PDB entry 2VDI | X-ray diffraction, 2.65 A resolution | chains G and O of the 16 polymer chains in the assembly

# Chain G
Name: Ribulose bisphosphate carboxylase large chain
Organism: Chlamydomonas reinhardtii
Notes: EC 4.1.1.39
Reference sequence: P00877 (RBL_CHLRE); residue numbers follow UniProt; this construct covers 1-475
Amino-acid sequence (475 residues; each row starts with the number of its first residue):
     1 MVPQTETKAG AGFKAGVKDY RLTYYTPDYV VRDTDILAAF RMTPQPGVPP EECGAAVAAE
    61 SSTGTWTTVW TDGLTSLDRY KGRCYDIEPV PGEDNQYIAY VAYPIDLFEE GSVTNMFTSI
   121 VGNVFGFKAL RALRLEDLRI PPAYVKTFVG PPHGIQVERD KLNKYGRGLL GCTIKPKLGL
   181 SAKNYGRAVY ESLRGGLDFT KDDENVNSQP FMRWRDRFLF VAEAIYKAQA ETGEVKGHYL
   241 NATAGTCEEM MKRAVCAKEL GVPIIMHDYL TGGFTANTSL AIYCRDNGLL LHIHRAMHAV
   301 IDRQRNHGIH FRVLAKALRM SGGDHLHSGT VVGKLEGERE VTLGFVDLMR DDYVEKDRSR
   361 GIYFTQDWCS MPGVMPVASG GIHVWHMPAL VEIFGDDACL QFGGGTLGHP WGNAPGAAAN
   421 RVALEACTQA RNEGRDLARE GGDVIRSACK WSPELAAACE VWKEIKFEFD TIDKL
Unresolved in the structure: 1-9
Sequence notes: conflict Pro46 (Leu in P00877); engineered mutation Ser192 (Cys in P00877)
Modified positions: Pro104, Pro151 (4-hydroxyproline; HYP); Lys201 (lysine nz-carboxylic acid; KCX); Cys256, Cys369 (s-methylcysteine; SMC)
Disulfide bonds: Cys449-Cys459
Ion coordination: Mg2+: Lys201, Asp203, Glu204 (together with 2-carboxyarabinitol-1,5-diphosphate)
Residues lining bound ligands:
  - 2-carboxyarabinitol-1,5-diphosphate (CAP), molecule 1: Glu60, Thr65, Trp66, Asn123
  - 2-carboxyarabinitol-1,5-diphosphate (CAP), molecule 2: Thr173, Lys175, Lys177, Lys201, Asp203, Glu204, His294, Arg295, His298, His327, Gly329, Lys334, Leu335, Ser379, Gly380, Gly381, Gln401, Phe402, Gly403, Gly404
What the authors report for this chain:
  - mutagenesis - C192S: unchanged catalytic activity on specificity factor
  - mutagenesis - C192S: decreased catalytic activity on Vmax for carboxylation
  - mutagenesis - C192S: decreased stability
  - mutagenesis - C192S: unchanged growth
  - catalytic residues: Lys175 (citing earlier work)

# Chain O
Name: Ribulose bisphosphate carboxylase small chain 1
Organism: Chlamydomonas reinhardtii
Notes: EC 4.1.1.39
Reference sequence: P00873 (RBS1_CHLRE); residues 1-140 here correspond to UniProt positions 46-185 (UniProt number = residue number + 45)
Amino-acid sequence (140 residues; numbered 1 to 140; the number before each row is that of its first residue):
     1 MMVWTPVNNK MFETFSYLPP LTDEQIAAQV DYIVANGWIP CLEFAEADKA YVSNESAIRF
    61 GSVSCLYYDN RYWTMWKLPM FGCRDPMQVL REIVACTKAF PDAYVRLVAF DNQKQVQIMG
   121 FLVQRPKTAR DFQPANKRSV
Modified positions: Met1 (n-methyl methionine; MME)

# Chain G / chain O interface
Pairs across the interface - 82 pairs, chain G then chain O:
  Gln156(G) with Lys114(O); Gln115(O)
  Asp160(G) with Val116(O)
  Lys161(G) with Leu66(O); Arg71(O), hydrogen bond (backbone-side chain)
  Leu162(G) with Leu66(O), hydrophobic
  Asn163(G) with Glu13(O); Arg71(O)
  Lys164(G) with Glu13(O), salt bridge
  Tyr165(G) with Thr14(O), hydrogen bond (backbone-side chain); Val116(O), hydrophobic; Gln117(O)
  Gly166(G) with Thr14(O); Ile118(O); Met119(O)
  Arg167(G) with Glu13(O), salt bridge; Thr14(O)
  Arg194(G) with Trp4(O), hydrogen bond (side chain-backbone); Thr5(O); Pro6(O)
  Gly195(G) with Tyr17(O)
  Gly196(G) with Tyr17(O), hydrogen bond (backbone-side chain)
  Gln229(G) with Val52(O); Tyr68(O)
  Ala230(G) with Lys10(O), hydrogen bond (backbone-side chain)
  Glu231(G) with Pro6(O); Asn9(O); Lys10(O)
  Thr232(G) with Lys10(O); Met11(O), hydrogen bond (backbone-backbone)
  Gly233(G) with Lys10(O); Tyr51(O)
  Glu234(G) with Met11(O); Phe12(O); Glu13(O), hydrogen bond (side chain-backbone)
  Val235(G) with Val52(O), hydrophobic; Tyr68(O), hydrophobic
  Lys258(G) with Ser62(O), hydrogen bond (side chain-backbone); Cys65(O)
  Gly261(G) with Ser64(O); Cys65(O)
  Val262(G) with Cys65(O), hydrogen bond (backbone-side chain)
  Pro263(G) with Leu66(O), hydrophobic
  Asn287(G) with Cys65(O)
  Gly288(G) with Cys65(O); Leu66(O)
  Leu289(G) with Cys65(O), hydrophobic
  Leu290(G) with Leu66(O), hydrophobic
  Asp397(G) with Lys114(O), salt bridge
  Pro410(G) with Met1(O)
  Trp411(G) with Met1(O); Met2(O)
  Ala414(G) with Trp4(O), hydrophobic
  Pro415(G) with Met2(O)
  Ala418(G) with Trp4(O), hydrophobic
  Arg421(G) with Glu13(O), hydrogen bond (side chain-backbone); Tyr17(O)
  Val422(G) with Tyr17(O)
  Glu425(G) with Glu13(O); Thr14(O); Phe15(O), hydrogen bond (side chain-backbone); Ser16(O), hydrogen bond (side chain-backbone); Tyr17(O), hydrogen bond (side chain-backbone); Leu18(O)
  Ala426(G) with Leu18(O)
  Gln429(G) with Phe15(O); Leu18(O); Leu21(O); Gln25(O), hydrogen bond; Gln29(O)
  Arg431(G) with Tyr32(O), hydrogen bond
  Asn432(G) with Phe15(O); Gln29(O), hydrogen bond; Tyr32(O)
  Glu433(G) with Gln25(O); Ala28(O)
  Trp451(G) with Tyr17(O); Leu18(O), hydrophobic; Pro19(O); Ala135(O), hydrophobic
  Glu454(G) with Trp4(O); Ser139(O), hydrogen bond
Interface residues without a listed pair, chain G (50 interface residues in all): Tyr190, Asp198, Lys236, Ala257, Glu259, Asp396, Thr428
Interface residues without a listed pair, chain O (40 interface residues in all): Val63, Arg106, Arg138

# In short
The interface between chain G and chain O involves 50 residues on one side and 40 on the other; the contacts
include 17 hydrogen bonds and 3 salt bridges. Polar contacts include Lys164(G)-Glu13(O), Arg167(G)-Glu13(O)
and Asp397(G)-Lys114(O). The paper reports the catalytic residue Lys175(G); C192S of chain G reduces catalytic
activity on Vmax for carboxylation.
Chain G is Ribulose bisphosphate carboxylase large chain and chain O is Ribulose bisphosphate carboxylase
small chain 1, both from Chlamydomonas reinhardtii; the structure, Crystal structure of Chlamydomonas
reinhardtii Rubisco with a large- subunit C192S mutation, was determined by X-ray diffraction, deposited
together with 2VDH.
